1UMD - chains C and D of the 4 polymer chains in the assembly; structure by X-ray diffraction, 1.90 A resolution.

[Chain C]
Molecule: 2-oxo acid dehydrogenase alpha subunit
Organism: Thermus thermophilus
Notes: EC 1.2.4.4
UniProtKB: Q5SLR4 (ODBA_THET8); residues 1-367 here = UniProt positions 1-367
Chain sequence (367 residues; numbered 1 to 367; the number before each row is that of its first residue):
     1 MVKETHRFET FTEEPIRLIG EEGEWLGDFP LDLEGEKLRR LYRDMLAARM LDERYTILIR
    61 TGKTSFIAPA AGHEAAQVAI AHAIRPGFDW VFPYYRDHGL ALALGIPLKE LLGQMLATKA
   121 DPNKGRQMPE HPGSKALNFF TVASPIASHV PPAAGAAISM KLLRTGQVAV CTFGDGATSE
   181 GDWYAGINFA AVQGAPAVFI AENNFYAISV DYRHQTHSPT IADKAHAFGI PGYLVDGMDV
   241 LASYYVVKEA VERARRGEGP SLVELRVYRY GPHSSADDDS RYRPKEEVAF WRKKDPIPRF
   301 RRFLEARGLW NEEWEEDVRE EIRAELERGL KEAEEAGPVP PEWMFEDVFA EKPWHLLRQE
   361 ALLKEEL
Unresolved in the structure: 1-5, 367
Ion coordination: Mg2+: Asp175, Asn204, Tyr206 (together with thiamine diphosphate)
Small-molecule neighbours: 2-oxo-4-methylpentanoic acid / thiamine diphosphate: Phe66, His73, Tyr94, Tyr95, Arg96, Met128, His131, Ser144, Pro145, Ile146, Gly174, Asp175, Gly176, Ala177, Glu180, Asn204, Tyr206, Ala207, Ile208, His273

[Chain D]
Molecule: 2-oxo acid dehydrogenase beta subunit
Organism: Thermus thermophilus
Notes: EC 1.2.4.4
UniProtKB: Q5SLR3 (ODBB_THET8); numbering as in UniProt (aligned over 1-324)
Chain sequence (324 residues; row label = number of the first residue in the row):
     1 MALMTMVQAL NRALDEEMAK DPRVVVLGED VGKRGGVFLV TEGLLQKYGP DRVMDTPLSE
    61 AAIVGAALGM AAHGLRPVAE IQFADYIFPG FDQLVSQVAK LRYRSGGQFT APLVVRMPSG
   121 GGVRGGHHHS QSPEAHFVHT AGLKVVAVST PYDAKGLLKA AIRDEDPVVF LEPKRLYRSV
   181 KEEVPEEDYT LPIGKAALRR EGKDLTLICY GTVMPEVLQA AAELAKAGVS AEVLDLRTLM
   241 PWDYEAVMNS VAKTGRVVLV SDAPRHASFV SEVAATIAED LLDMLLAPPI RVTGFDTPYP
   301 YAQDKLYLPT VTRILNAAKR ALDY
Unresolved in the structure: 1
Small-molecule neighbours: 2-oxo-4-methylpentanoic acid / thiamine diphosphate: Glu29, Leu58, Glu60, Gln82, Tyr86, Pro89, His129

[Chain C / chain D interface]
Pairs across the interface (93):
  Trp90(C) - Ala72(D)
  Trp90(C) - His73(D)
  Trp90(C) - Phe109(D)  hydrophobic
  Pro122(C) - Ser105(D)
  Pro122(C) - Gly106(D)
  Pro122(C) - Gln108(D)
  Asn123(C) - Arg104(D)
  Asn123(C) - Ser105(D)
  Asn123(C) - Gly106(D)
  Asn123(C) - Gln108(D)  hydrogen bond
  Lys124(C) - Gly106(D)
  Arg126(C) - Tyr103(D)  hydrogen bond (side chain-backbone)
  Arg126(C) - Gly106(D)
  Gln127(C) - Arg104(D)
  Gly133(C) - Gln108(D)  hydrogen bond (backbone-side chain)
  Ser134(C) - Gln108(D)
  Ser134(C) - Phe109(D)
  Lys135(C) - Gln108(D)  hydrogen bond (backbone-side chain)
  Lys135(C) - Phe109(D)
  Phe139(C) - Phe109(D)
  Phe140(C) - Leu68(D)  hydrophobic
  Phe140(C) - Ala72(D)  hydrophobic
  Phe140(C) - Gln97(D)
  Phe140(C) - Leu101(D)  hydrophobic
  Phe140(C) - Arg104(D)
  Phe140(C) - Phe109(D)  hydrophobic
  Thr141(C) - Arg104(D)  hydrogen bond (backbone-side chain)
  Thr141(C) - Ser105(D)
  Thr141(C) - Phe109(D)
  Val142(C) - Arg104(D)  hydrogen bond (backbone-side chain)
  Ala143(C) - Gln97(D)
  Ala143(C) - Arg104(D)
  Pro145(C) - Asp92(D)
  Pro145(C) - Ser96(D)
  Ser148(C) - Asp92(D)
  Ser148(C) - Gln93(D)  hydrogen bond (backbone-side chain)
  Ser148(C) - Gln97(D)  hydrogen bond
  His149(C) - Gln97(D)
  Pro151(C) - Ala61(D)
  Pro151(C) - Gly65(D)
  Pro151(C) - Ala66(D)
  Pro151(C) - Gln93(D)
  Pro152(C) - Gly65(D)
  Pro152(C) - Gly69(D)
  Pro152(C) - Gln93(D)
  Gly155(C) - Ala66(D)
  Gly155(C) - Gly69(D)
  Gly155(C) - Met70(D)
  Ala156(C) - Gly69(D)
  Ala156(C) - Met70(D)
  Ile158(C) - Met70(D)  hydrophobic
  Ser159(C) - Met70(D)
  Ser159(C) - His73(D)  hydrogen bond
  Ser159(C) - Gly74(D)
  Ser159(C) - Leu75(D)
  Met160(C) - His73(D)
  Leu162(C) - Asp51(D)
  Leu162(C) - Met54(D)  hydrophobic
  Leu162(C) - Leu75(D)  hydrophobic
  Leu163(C) - Gly74(D)
  Leu163(C) - Leu75(D)  hydrophobic
  Arg164(C) - Asp51(D)  salt bridge
  Gln167(C) - His73(D)  hydrogen bond
  Asp182(C) - Ala61(D)
  Asp182(C) - Gln93(D)  hydrogen bond
  Ala185(C) - Ser59(D)
  Ala185(C) - Ala62(D)
  Asn188(C) - Pro57(D)
  Phe189(C) - Thr56(D)
  Phe189(C) - Pro57(D)
  Phe189(C) - Ala62(D)
  Phe189(C) - Ala66(D)  hydrophobic
  Met344(C) - Tyr103(D)  hydrogen bond (backbone-side chain)
  Glu346(C) - Tyr103(D)
  Asp347(C) - Arg102(D)
  Asp347(C) - Tyr103(D)  hydrogen bond (backbone-backbone)
  Asp347(C) - Gly106(D)
  Asp347(C) - Gly107(D)
  Val348(C) - Tyr103(D)  hydrophobic
  Val348(C) - Gly142(D)
  Phe349(C) - Arg102(D)
  Phe349(C) - Gly142(D)
  Phe349(C) - Leu143(D)
  Phe349(C) - Lys144(D)
  Phe349(C) - Asp166(D)
  Ala350(C) - Arg102(D)
  Ala350(C) - Asp166(D)  hydrogen bond (backbone-side chain)
  Pro353(C) - Pro241(D)  hydrophobic
  Trp354(C) - Trp242(D)  hydrogen bond (side chain-backbone)
  Trp354(C) - Tyr244(D)  hydrophobic
  His355(C) - Met240(D)
  Arg358(C) - Tyr244(D)  hydrogen bond
  Arg358(C) - Asp280(D)  salt bridge
Other interface residues (no listed pair), chain C (46 interface residues in all): Thr165, Val192, Gln193, Trp343
Other interface residues (no listed pair), chain D (42 interface residues in all): Leu27, Asp55, Pro89, Ala141

[In short]
46 residues of chain C face 42 of chain D across their interface, with 16 hydrogen bonds and 2 salt bridges.
Among the polar pairs are Arg164(C)-Asp51(D), Arg358(C)-Asp280(D) and Asn123(C)-Gln108(D). Bound to chain C:
2-oxo-4-methylpentanoic acid / thiamine diphosphate.
Here chain C is 2-oxo acid dehydrogenase alpha subunit and chain D is 2-oxo acid dehydrogenase beta subunit,
both from Thermus thermophilus. Entry 1UMD (branched-chain 2-oxo acid dehydrogenase (E1) from Thermus
thermophilus HB8 with 4-methyl-2-oxopentanoate as an intermediate) was determined by X-ray diffraction (same
publication as 1UM9, 1UMB and 1UMC).
